6AAG - chains B and C of the 4 polymer chains in the assembly; structure by X-ray diffraction, 2.44 A resolution.

== Chain B (and C) ==
Molecule: Transmembrane protein 184 homolog YKR051W, Autophagy-related protein 8
Organism: Saccharomyces cerevisiae (strain ATCC 204508 / S288c)
Notes: chain C of this document is another copy of the same molecule, construct and numbering; everything in this record applies to it too
Reference sequence: chimeric construct of P36142, A6ZKM4: residues -21 to 0 from P36142 (TM184_YEAST) positions 368-389 (UniProt number = residue number + 389); residues 1-116 from A6ZKM4 positions 1-116 (same numbers)
Amino-acid sequence (140 residues; row label = number of the first residue in the row; numbers below 1 keep their minus sign (Gly-23 is residue -23)):
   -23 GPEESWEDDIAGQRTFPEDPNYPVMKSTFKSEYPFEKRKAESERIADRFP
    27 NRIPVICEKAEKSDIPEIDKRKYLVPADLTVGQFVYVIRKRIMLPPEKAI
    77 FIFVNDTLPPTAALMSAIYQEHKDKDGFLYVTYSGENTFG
Not modelled in the structure: -23, 116 (chain C: -23)
Differences from the reference sequence: expression tag (-23 to -22); engineered mutation Pro26 (Lys in A6ZKM4)
Swiss-Prot annotation at these positions:
  - region: Arg-10 to Val0 (ATG8-interacting region)
  - site: Gly116 (Cleavage)
  - lipidation: Gly116 (Phosphatidylethanolamine amidated glycine)
Reported in the primary citation:
  - mutagenesis - W-18A, I-14A, D-5A, Y-2A: decreased co-localization with another copy of this molecule
  - mutagenesis - W-18A/I-14A: decreased binding to another copy of this molecule
  - mutagenesis - W-18A/I-14A/D-5A/Y-2A: abolished binding to another copy of this molecule
  - mutagenesis - W-18A/I-14A: decreased binding to ScAtg8
  - mutagenesis - W-18A/I-14A/D-5A/Y-2A: abolished binding to ScAtg8

== Chain B / chain C interface ==
Contacting residue pairs - 78 pairs, chain B then chain C:
  Glu-21(B) - Tyr9(C)
  Glu-20(B) - Asp45(C)
  Glu-20(B) - Lys46(C)
  Glu-20(B) - Arg47(C)  hydrogen bond (side chain-backbone)
  Glu-20(B) - Lys48(C)  hydrogen bond (side chain-backbone)
  Trp-18(B) - Glu17(C)  hydrogen bond
  Trp-18(B) - Ile21(C)  hydrophobic
  Trp-18(B) - Pro30(C)  hydrophobic
  Trp-18(B) - Val31(C)
  Trp-18(B) - Ile32(C)  hydrophobic
  Trp-18(B) - Lys48(C)
  Trp-18(B) - Tyr49(C)
  Trp-18(B) - Leu50(C)  hydrophobic
  Trp-18(B) - Phe104(C)  hydrophobic
  Glu-17(B) - Leu50(C)
  Asp-16(B) - Phe25(C)
  Asp-16(B) - Arg28(C)  salt bridge
  Asp-16(B) - Leu50(C)
  Asp-15(B) - Lys46(C)  salt bridge
  Asp-15(B) - Arg67(C)  salt bridge
  Ile-14(B) - Leu50(C)
  Ile-14(B) - Pro52(C)
  Ile-14(B) - Val63(C)  hydrophobic
  Ala-13(B) - Arg28(C)
  Ala-13(B) - Pro52(C)  hydrophobic
  Gln-11(B) - Val63(C)
  Phe-8(B) - Leu55(C)  hydrophobic
  Phe-8(B) - Gln59(C)  hydrogen bond (backbone-side chain)
  Pro-7(B) - Gln59(C)
  Pro-7(B) - Tyr62(C)
  Glu-6(B) - Gly58(C)
  Glu-6(B) - Tyr62(C)
  Glu-6(B) - Thr87(C)  hydrogen bond
  Asp-5(B) - Gly58(C)  hydrogen bond (backbone-backbone)
  Asp-5(B) - Val61(C)
  Asp-5(B) - Tyr62(C)
  Asp-5(B) - Arg65(C)  salt bridge
  Asp-5(B) - Ile76(C)
  Pro-4(B) - Tyr62(C)
  Pro-4(B) - Arg65(C)
  Asn-3(B) - Arg65(C)  hydrogen bond (backbone-side chain)
  Asn-3(B) - Pro72(C)  hydrogen bond (side chain-backbone)
  Asn-3(B) - Glu73(C)  hydrogen bond (side chain-backbone)
  Asn-3(B) - Lys74(C)  hydrogen bond (side chain-backbone)
  Asn-3(B) - Ala75(C)
  Asn-3(B) - Ile76(C)  hydrogen bond (backbone-backbone)
  Tyr-2(B) - Val57(C)
  Tyr-2(B) - Val61(C)  hydrophobic
  Tyr-2(B) - Ile76(C)
  Tyr-2(B) - Ile78(C)
  Tyr-2(B) - Leu84(C)
  Tyr-2(B) - Pro85(C)  hydrogen bond (side chain-backbone)
  Tyr-2(B) - Thr87(C)
  Pro-1(B) - Ile76(C)
  Pro-1(B) - Phe77(C)  hydrophobic
  Pro-1(B) - Leu84(C)
  Met1(B) - Leu84(C)  hydrophobic
  Met1(B) - Asn113(C)
  Pro42(B) - Ala88(C)
  Pro42(B) - Leu90(C)  hydrophobic
  Glu43(B) - Pro86(C)
  Glu43(B) - Thr87(C)
  Glu43(B) - Ala88(C)  hydrogen bond (backbone-backbone)
  Glu43(B) - Ala89(C)
  Ile44(B) - Pro86(C)
  Ile44(B) - Ala93(C)  hydrophobic
  Ile44(B) - Glu97(C)
  Asp45(B) - Pro86(C)
  Asp45(B) - Glu97(C)
  Asp45(B) - His98(C)  salt bridge
  Lys66(B) - Gln96(C)
  Arg67(B) - Ala93(C)
  Arg67(B) - Glu97(C)  salt bridge
  Ile68(B) - Leu90(C)
  Met69(B) - Leu90(C)
  Met69(B) - Ser92(C)
  Met69(B) - Ala93(C)  hydrophobic
  Met69(B) - Gln96(C)
Other interface residues (no listed pair), chain B (27 interface residues in all): Val0
Other interface residues (no listed pair), chain C (49 interface residues in all): Arg20, Val51, Thr83, Ile94
Interface features reported in the paper:
  - specific contacts: Asp-5(B)-Arg65(C) (salt bridge)
  - interface residues, chain C: Arg65(C)

== Summary ==
27 residues of chain B face 49 of chain C across their interface; the contacts include 13 hydrogen bonds and 6
salt bridges. Polar contacts include Asp-16(B)-Arg28(C), Asp-15(B)-Lys46(C) and Asp-15(B)-Arg67(C). The paper
describes a salt bridge between Asp-5(B) and Arg65(C). From the paper: W-18A, I-14A and D-5A of chain B, among
others, reduce co-localization with another copy of this molecule; the interface residue Arg65(C); 6
substitutions were tested in all.
Chain B and chain C are both Transmembrane protein 184 homolog YKR051W, Autophagy-related protein 8
(Saccharomyces cerevisiae (strain ATCC 204508 / S288c)); the structure, Crystal structure of budding yeast
Atg8 complexed with the helical AIM of Hfl1, was determined by X-ray diffraction together with 6AAF from the
same study.
